PDB entry 8QCF | electron microscopy, 2.55 A resolution | chains C and K of the 13 polymer chains in the assembly

[Chain C]
Name: Exosome complex component SKI6
Source organism: Saccharomyces cerevisiae
Reference sequence: P46948 (RRP41_YEAST); numbering as in UniProt (aligned over 1-246)
Amino-acid sequence (249 residues; each row starts with the number of its first residue; numbers below 1 keep their minus sign (Gly-2 is residue -2)):
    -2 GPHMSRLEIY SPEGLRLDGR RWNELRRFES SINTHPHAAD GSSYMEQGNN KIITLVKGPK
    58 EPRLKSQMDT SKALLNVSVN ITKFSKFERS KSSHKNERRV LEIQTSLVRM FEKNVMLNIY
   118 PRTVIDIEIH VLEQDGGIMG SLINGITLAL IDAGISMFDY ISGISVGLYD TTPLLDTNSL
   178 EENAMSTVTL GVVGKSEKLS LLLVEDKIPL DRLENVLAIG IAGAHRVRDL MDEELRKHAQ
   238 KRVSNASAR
Unresolved in the structure: -2 to 2, 244-246
Sequence notes: expression tag (-2 to 0)
Swiss-Prot annotation at these positions:
  - mutagenesis: Lys62 to Ser63 (Impairs RNA-binding (at the proposed ring entry site)), Arg95 to Arg96 (Impairs RNA-binding (at the proposed ring exit site))

[Chain K]
Name: Exosome complex exonuclease DIS3
Source organism: Saccharomyces cerevisiae
Reference sequence: Q08162 (RRP44_YEAST); numbering as in UniProt (aligned over 1-1001)
Amino-acid sequence (1005 residues; numbered -3 to 1001; the number before each row is that of its first residue; numbers below 1 keep their minus sign (Gly-3 is residue -3)):
    -3 GPDSMSVPAI APRRKRLADG LSVTQKVFVR SRNGGATKIV REHYLRSDIP CLSRSCTKCP
    57 QIVVPDAQNE LPKFILSDSP LELSAPIGKH YVVLDTNVVL QAIDLLENPN CFFDVIVPQI
   117 VLDEVRNKSY PVYTRLRTLC RDSDDHKRFI VFHNEFSEHT FVERLPNETI NDRNDRAIRK
   177 TCQWYSEHLK PYDINVVLVT NDRLNREAAT KEVESNIITK SLVQYIELLP NADDIRDSIP
   237 QMDSFDKDLE RDTFSDFTFP EYYSTARVMG GLKNGVLYQG NIQISEYNFL EGSVSLPRFS
   297 KPVLIVGQKN LNRAFNGDQV IVELLPQSEW KAPSSIVLDS EHFDVNDNPD IEAGDDDDNN
   357 ESSSNTTVIS DKQRRLLAKD AMIAQRSKKI QPTAKVVYIQ RRSWRQYVGQ LAPSSVDPQS
   417 SSTQNVFVIL MDKCLPKVRI RTRRAAELLD KRIVISIDSW PTTHKYPLGH FVRDLGTIES
   477 AQAETEALLL EHDVEYRPFS KKVLECLPAE GHDWKAPTKL DDPEAVSKDP LLTKRKDLRD
   537 KLICSIDPPG CVDIDDALHA KKLPNGNWEV GVHIADVTHF VKPGTALDAE GAARGTSVYL
   597 VDKRIDMLPM LLGTDLCSLK PYVDRFAFSV IWELDDSANI VNVNFMKSVI RSREAFSYEQ
   657 AQLRIDDKTQ NDELTMGMRA LLKLSVKLKQ KRLEAGALNL ASPEVKVHMD SETSDPNEVE
   717 IKKLLATNSL VEEFMLLANI SVARKIYDAF PQTAMLRRHA APPSTNFEIL NEMLNTRKNM
   777 SISLESSKAL ADSLDRCVDP EDPYFNTLVR IMSTRCMMAA QYFYSGAYSY PDFRHYGLAV
   837 DIYTHFTSPI RRYCDVVAHR QLAGAIGYEP LSLTHRDKNK MDMICRNINR KHRNAQFAGR
   897 ASIEYYVGQV MRNNESTETG YVIKVFNNGI VVLVPKFGVE GLIRLDNLTE DPNSAAFDEV
   957 EYKLTFVPTN SDKPRDVYVF DKVEVQVRSV MDPITSKRKA ELLLK
Unresolved in the structure: -3 to 8, 200-211, 238-253, 329-364, 481, 709-713, 989-996
Sequence notes: expression tag (-3 to 0)

[Chain C / chain K interface]
Pairs across the interface (37):
  Arg3(C) - Tyr126(K)
  Leu4(C) - Arg122(K)
  Glu5(C) - Tyr129(K)  hydrogen bond
  Glu5(C) - Arg133(K)  salt bridge
  Tyr7(C) - Asp62(K)
  Tyr7(C) - Ala63(K)  hydrogen bond (side chain-backbone)
  Pro9(C) - Arg133(K)
  Glu10(C) - Arg133(K)  salt bridge
  Glu10(C) - His149(K)  salt bridge
  Leu12(C) - Arg42(K)
  Leu12(C) - His149(K)
  Arg13(C) - Phe152(K)
  Leu14(C) - Phe152(K)
  Asp15(C) - Glu38(K)
  Asp15(C) - His39(K)
  Asp15(C) - Tyr40(K)  hydrogen bond (backbone-backbone)
  Asp15(C) - Phe152(K)
  Gly16(C) - Arg42(K)  hydrogen bond (backbone-side chain)
  Gly16(C) - Phe152(K)
  Arg17(C) - Arg42(K)
  Arg18(C) - Arg42(K)
  Arg18(C) - Asp44(K)  salt bridge
  Arg18(C) - Val60(K)
  Trp19(C) - Asp62(K)
  Trp19(C) - Ala63(K)
  Glu21(C) - Arg42(K)  salt bridge
  Arg23(C) - Glu38(K)
  Arg23(C) - Tyr40(K)
  Arg24(C) - Leu13(K)
  Arg24(C) - Tyr40(K)  hydrogen bond (backbone-side chain)
  Gly45(C) - Glu38(K)
  Phe84(C) - Ile35(K)  hydrophobic
  Phe84(C) - Val36(K)
  Phe84(C) - Arg37(K)
  Thr169(C) - Ala63(K)
  Thr169(C) - Gln64(K)
  Leu177(C) - Arg37(K)
Other interface residues (no listed pair), chain C (24 interface residues in all): Ser8, Asn46, Thr168
Other interface residues (no listed pair), chain K (27 interface residues in all): Lys11, Leu17, Val19, Thr33, Lys34, Ile45, Leu118, Val147

[In short]
Chain C and chain K form an interface of 24 and 27 residues respectively; the contacts include 5 hydrogen
bonds and 5 salt bridges. Polar pairs include Glu5(C)-Arg133(K), Glu10(C)-Arg133(K) and Glu10(C)-His149(K).
From UniProt: 4 mutagenesis sites on chain C.
Chain C is Exosome complex component SKI6 and chain K is Exosome complex exonuclease DIS3, both from
Saccharomyces cerevisiae; the structure, yeast cytoplasmic exosome-Ski2 complex degrading a RNA substrate, was
determined by electron microscopy together with 8Q9T, 8QCA and 8QCB from the same study.
